Entry 8AGB (electron microscopy, 3.00 A resolution); this record covers chains C and E of the 8 polymer chains in the assembly.

[Chain C]
Molecule: Dolichyl-diphosphooligosaccharide--protein glycosyltransferase subunit OST5
Source organism: Saccharomyces cerevisiae
UniProtKB: Q92316 (OST5_YEAST); residues 1-86 here = UniProt positions 1-86
Amino-acid sequence (86 residues; each row starts with the number of its first residue):
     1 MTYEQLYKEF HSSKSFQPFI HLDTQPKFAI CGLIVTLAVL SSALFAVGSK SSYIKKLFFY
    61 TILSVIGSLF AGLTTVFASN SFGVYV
Disordered / not traced: 1
Residues lining bound ligands:
  - palmitoyl-linoleoyl phosphatidylcholine (CPL; 1-palmitoyl-2-linoleoyl-sn-glycero-3-phosphocholine), molecule 1: L22, P26, A29, I30, L33, T36, A71, T74, T75, A78, N80, S81, F82, G83, Y85
  - palmitoyl-linoleoyl phosphatidylcholine (CPL), molecule 2: T75, S79, F82, V84

[Chain E]
Molecule: Dolichyl-diphosphooligosaccharide--protein glycosyltransferase subunit 1
Source organism: Saccharomyces cerevisiae
UniProtKB: P41543 (OST1_YEAST); residue numbers follow UniProt; this construct covers 1-476
Amino-acid sequence (476 residues; numbered 1 to 476; the number before each row is that of its first residue):
     1 MRQVWFSWIV GLFLCFFNVS SAAQYEPPAT WENVDYKRTI DVSNAYISET IEITIKNIAS
    61 EPATEYFTAF ESGIFSKVSF FSAYFTNEAT FLNSQLLANS TTAPGDDGES EIRYGIIQFP
   121 NAISPQEEVS LVIKSFYNTV GIPYPEHVGM SEEQHLLWET NRLPLSAYDT KKASFTLIGS
   181 SSFEEYHPPN DESLLGKANG NSFEFGPWED IPRFSSNETL AIVYSHNAPL NQVVNLRRDI
   241 WLSHWASTIQ FEEYYELTNK AAKLSKGFSR LELMKQIQTQ NMRQTHFVTV LDMLLPEGAT
   301 DHYFTDLVGL VSTSHAERDH FFIRPRFPIF GGWNYNFTVG WTNKLSDFLH VSSGSDEKFV
   361 ASIPILNGPP DTVYDNVELS VFLPEGAEIF DIDSPVPFTN VSIETQKSYF DLNKGHVKLT
   421 FSYRNLISQV ANGQVLIKYD YPKSSFFKKP LSIACYIFTA LMGVFVLKTL NMNVTN
Disordered / not traced: 1-24, 99-110, 189-193, 475-476
Glycans and other covalent adducts: N-acetylglucosamine (NAG) linked to N336, N400
Residues lining bound ligands: palmitoyl-linoleoyl phosphatidylcholine (CPL; 1-palmitoyl-2-linoleoyl-sn-glycero-3-phosphocholine): W241, Q250, E252, Y409, F410, L412, I453, Y456

[Chain C / chain E interface]
Contacting residue pairs - 57 pairs, chain C then chain E:
  T2(C) - D393(E)
  Y3(C) - D393(E)  hydrogen bond (backbone-side chain)
  Y3(C) - P395(E)
  Y3(C) - Q434(E)
  Y3(C) - L436(E)  hydrophobic
  L6(C) - D393(E)
  L6(C) - L436(E)  hydrophobic
  L6(C) - K438(E)
  Y7(C) - L436(E)  hydrophobic
  E9(C) - S352(E)
  E9(C) - K438(E)  salt bridge
  F10(C) - H350(E)
  F10(C) - V360(E)  hydrophobic
  F10(C) - S362(E)
  F10(C) - L436(E)  hydrophobic
  S12(C) - H350(E)
  S12(C) - V351(E)  hydrogen bond (side chain-backbone)
  K14(C) - H350(E)
  K14(C) - V351(E)  hydrogen bond (backbone-backbone)
  K14(C) - S353(E)
  K14(C) - D356(E)  salt bridge
  S15(C) - S346(E)  hydrogen bond (side chain-backbone)
  S15(C) - L349(E)
  F16(C) - H244(E)
  F16(C) - S247(E)
  F16(C) - S346(E)
  F16(C) - L349(E)  hydrogen bond (backbone-backbone)
  F16(C) - V351(E)  hydrophobic
  F16(C) - F359(E)  hydrophobic
  P18(C) - S247(E)
  Q25(C) - W245(E)
  L40(C) - L461(E)  hydrophobic
  V47(C) - F465(E)  hydrophobic
  V47(C) - K468(E)
  V47(C) - T469(E)
  Y53(C) - T469(E)
  L57(C) - F465(E)  hydrophobic
  Y60(C) - L461(E)
  Y60(C) - F465(E)  hydrophobic
  S64(C) - F458(E)
  S64(C) - L461(E)
  V65(C) - F458(E)  hydrophobic
  S68(C) - A454(E)
  L69(C) - A454(E)
  A71(C) - I457(E)  hydrophobic
  L73(C) - P450(E)  hydrophobic
  T75(C) - F410(E)
  V76(C) - I453(E)  hydrophobic
  S79(C) - F410(E)
  N80(C) - W245(E)
  N80(C) - A246(E)
  V84(C) - Y409(E)  hydrophobic
  Y85(C) - A246(E)  hydrophobic
  Y85(C) - T248(E)
  Y85(C) - Q250(E)
  V86(C) - W245(E)  hydrophobic
  V86(C) - H416(E)
Other interface residues (no listed pair), chain C (37 interface residues in all): F19, I20, L22, T61, G72, F77, G83
Other interface residues (no listed pair), chain E (46 interface residues in all): S243, T342, L345, F348, A361, D391, S394, K443, F446, F447, K449, M462, V464

[In short]
37 residues of chain C and 46 residues of chain E are in contact; the contacts include 5 hydrogen bonds and 2
salt bridges. Among the polar pairs are E9(C)-K438(E), K14(C)-D356(E) and Y3(C)-D393(E). One
palmitoyl-linoleoyl phosphatidylcholine molecule is bound between chain C and chain E.
Chain C is Dolichyl-diphosphooligosaccharide--protein glycosyltransferase subunit OST5 and chain E is
Dolichyl-diphosphooligosaccharide--protein glycosyltransferase subunit 1, both from Saccharomyces cerevisiae;
the structure, Structure of yeast oligosaccharylransferase complex with lipid-linked oligosaccharide bound,
was determined by electron microscopy together with 8AGC and 8AGE from the same study.
